PDB entry 5U01 | X-ray diffraction, 2.50 A resolution | chains D and E of the 6 polymer chains in the assembly

# Chain D
Protein: Transcription factor p65
Source organism: Mus musculus
UniProt: Q04207 (TF65_MOUSE); residue numbers follow UniProt; this construct covers 19-291
Amino-acid sequence (273 residues; row label = number of the first residue in the row):
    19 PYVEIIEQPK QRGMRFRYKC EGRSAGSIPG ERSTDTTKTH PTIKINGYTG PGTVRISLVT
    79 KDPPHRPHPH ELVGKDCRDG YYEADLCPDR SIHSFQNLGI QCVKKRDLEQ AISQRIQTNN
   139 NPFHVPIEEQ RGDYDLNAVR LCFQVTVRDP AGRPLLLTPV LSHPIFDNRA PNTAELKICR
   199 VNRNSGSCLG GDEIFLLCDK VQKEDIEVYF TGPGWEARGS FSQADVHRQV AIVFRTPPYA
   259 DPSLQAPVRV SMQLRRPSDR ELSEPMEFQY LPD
Curated features (UniProtKB/Swiss-Prot):
  - modified residue: Cys-38 (Cysteine persulfide), Lys-122 (N6-acetyllysine), Lys-123 (N6-acetyllysine), Thr-176 (Phosphothreonine), Lys-218 (N6-acetyllysine), Lys-221 (N6-acetyllysine), Thr-254 (Phosphothreonine), Ser-276 (Phosphoserine), Ser-281 (Phosphoserine)
  - cross-link (Glycyl lysine isopeptide (Lys-Gly)): Lys-37 (interchain with G-Cter in SUMO3), Lys-122 (interchain with G-Cter in SUMO3), Lys-123 (interchain with G-Cter in SUMO3)
  - mutagenesis: Cys-38 (C38S: Abolishes sulfhydration and impairs interaction with RPS3), Ser-281 (S281A/E: Abolishes DNA-binding and transcriptional activity)
From the paper describing this entry:
  - binding site for the 27-nt DNA strand: Tyr-36, Glu-39, Arg-41, Lys-122, Lys-123, Arg-124, Arg-187, Pro-189, Lys-218, Gln-220, Lys-221, Arg-246, Gln-247
  - binding site for the 27-nt DNA strand (chain E): Arg-33, Arg-35, Arg-41, Arg-187

# Chain E
Molecule: 27-nt DNA strand
Sequence (27 nucleotides; each row starts with the number of its first residue):
   200 TAGCGGAAAT TCCCGGGAAT TTCCGCT

# How chain D and chain E interact
Residue-residue contacts (13):
  Gly-31(D) with DG204(E), phosphate contact
  Met-32(D) with DC203(E), phosphate contact
  Arg-33(D) with DG204(E), base contact; DG205(E), hydrogen bond to the base
  Arg-35(D) with DC203(E), salt bridge to the phosphate; DG204(E), hydrogen bond to the base
  Ser-42(D) with DC203(E), base contact
  Ala-43(D) with DG202(E), phosphate contact
  Gly-44(D) with DG202(E), sugar contact
  Ser-45(D) with DG202(E), hydrogen bond to the phosphate
  Arg-124(D) with DT210(E), hydrogen bond to the phosphate; DC211(E), salt bridge to the phosphate
  Asn-186(D) with DG204(E), phosphate contact
Interface residues without a listed pair, chain D (11 interface residues in all): Glu-39

# Overview
The interface between chain D and chain E involves 11 residues on one side and 6 on the other, with 4 hydrogen
bonds and 2 salt bridges. Polar pairs include Arg-33(D)/DG205(E), Arg-35(D)/DG204(E) and Ser-45(D)/DG202(E).
From the paper: a binding site for the 27-nt DNA strand at Tyr-36(D), Glu-39(D) and Arg-41(D) among others; a
binding site for the 27-nt DNA strand (chain E) at Arg-33(D), Arg-35(D) and Arg-41(D) among others.
Here chain D is Transcription factor p65 (Mus musculus) and chain E is a 27-nt DNA strand. Entry 5U01
(Cooperative DNA binding by two RelA dimers) was determined by X-ray diffraction.
